Entry 1JEQ (X-ray diffraction, 2.70 A resolution); this record covers chains A and B.

== Chain A ==
Protein: KU70
From: Homo sapiens
UniProt: P12956 (KU70_HUMAN); residues 1-609 here correspond to UniProt positions 0-608 (UniProt number = residue number - 1)
Sequence (609 residues; row label = number of the first residue in the row):
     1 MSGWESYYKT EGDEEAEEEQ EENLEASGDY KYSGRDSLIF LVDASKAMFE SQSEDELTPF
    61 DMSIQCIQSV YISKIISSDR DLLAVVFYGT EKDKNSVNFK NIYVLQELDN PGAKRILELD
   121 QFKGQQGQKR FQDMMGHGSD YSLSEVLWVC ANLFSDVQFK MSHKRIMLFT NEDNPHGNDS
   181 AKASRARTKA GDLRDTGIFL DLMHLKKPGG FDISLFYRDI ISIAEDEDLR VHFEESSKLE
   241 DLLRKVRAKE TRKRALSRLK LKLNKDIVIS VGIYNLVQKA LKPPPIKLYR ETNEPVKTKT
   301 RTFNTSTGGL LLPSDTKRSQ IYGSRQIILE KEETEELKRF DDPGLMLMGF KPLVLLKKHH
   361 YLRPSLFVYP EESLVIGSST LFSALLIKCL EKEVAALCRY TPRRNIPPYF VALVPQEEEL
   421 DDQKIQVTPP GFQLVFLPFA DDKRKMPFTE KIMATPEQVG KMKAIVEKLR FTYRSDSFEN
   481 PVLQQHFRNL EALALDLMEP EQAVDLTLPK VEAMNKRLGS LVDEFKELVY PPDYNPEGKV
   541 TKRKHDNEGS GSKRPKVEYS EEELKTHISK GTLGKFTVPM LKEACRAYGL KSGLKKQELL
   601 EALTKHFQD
Unresolved in the structure: 1-34, 224-230, 539-558

== Chain B ==
Protein: KU80
From: Homo sapiens
UniProt: P13010 (KU86_HUMAN); residues 1-565 here correspond to UniProt positions 0-564 (UniProt number = residue number - 1)
Sequence (565 residues; row label = number of the first residue in the row):
     1 MVRSGNKAAV VLCMDVGFTM SNSIPGIESP FEQAKKVITM FVQRQVFAEN KDEIALVLFG
    61 TDGTDNPLSG GDQYQNITVH RHLMLPDFDL LEDIESKIQP GSQQADFLDA LIVSMDVIQH
   121 ETIGKKFEKR HIEIFTDLSS RFSKSQLDII IHSLKKCDIS LQFFLPFSLG KEDGSGDRGD
   181 GPFRLGGHGP SFPLKGITEQ QKEGLEIVKM VMISLEGEDG LDEIYSFSES LRKLCVFKKI
   241 ERHSIHWPCR LTIGSNLSIR IAAYKSILQE RVKKTWTVVD AKTLKKEDIQ KETVYCLNDD
   301 DETEVLKEDI IQGFRYGSDI VPFSKVDEEQ MKYKSEGKCF SVLGFCKSSQ VQRRFFMGNQ
   361 VLKVFAARDD EAAAVALSSL IHALDDLDMV AIVRYAYDKR ANPQVGVAFP HIKHNYECLV
   421 YVQLPFMEDL RQYMFSSLKN SKKYAPTEAQ LNAVDALIDS MSLAKKDEKT DTLEDLFPTT
   481 KIPNPRFQRL FQCLLHRALH PREPLPPIQQ HIWNMLNPPA EVTTKSQIPL SKIKTLFPLI
   541 EAKKKDQVTA QEIFQDNHED GPTAK
Unresolved in the structure: 1-5, 170-181, 190-191, 324-326, 543-565

== Interface between chain A and chain B ==
Residue-residue contacts (389; chain A residue first):
  Ile-75(A) with Tyr-316(B), hydrophobic; Gly-317(B)
  Pro-111(A) with Gly-317(B); Ser-318(B), hydrogen bond (backbone-backbone)
  Gly-112(A) with Asp-319(B)
  Ala-113(A) with Tyr-316(B), hydrophobic; Asp-319(B), hydrogen bond (backbone-side chain)
  Phe-233(A) with Met-434(B), hydrophobic
  Arg-247(A) with Gln-432(B)
  Ala-248(A) with Met-434(B)
  Lys-249(A) with Met-434(B)
  Thr-251(A) with Tyr-433(B)
  Lys-253(A) with Met-434(B); Phe-435(B)
  Arg-254(A) with Tyr-433(B)
  Asn-264(A) with Leu-530(B)
  Asp-266(A) with Lys-534(B), salt bridge
  Ile-267(A) with Leu-530(B); Lys-534(B)
  Val-268(A) with Leu-539(B)
  Tyr-274(A) with Phe-435(B), hydrophobic
  Asn-275(A) with Arg-431(B)
  Leu-276(A) with Asp-429(B); Leu-430(B); Arg-431(B), hydrogen bond (backbone-backbone); Tyr-433(B), hydrophobic
  Val-277(A) with Arg-354(B); Met-357(B), hydrophobic; Asp-429(B)
  Gln-278(A) with Asp-429(B), hydrogen bond (backbone-backbone); Arg-431(B)
  Lys-279(A) with Met-357(B); Asp-429(B)
  Ala-280(A) with Glu-428(B); Asp-429(B), hydrogen bond (backbone-side chain)
  Pro-283(A) with Phe-314(B)
  Pro-284(A) with Phe-314(B)
  Pro-285(A) with Gly-313(B); Phe-314(B)
  Ile-286(A) with Ile-311(B); Gln-312(B); Gly-313(B), hydrogen bond (backbone-backbone); Arg-315(B)
  Lys-287(A) with Tyr-295(B), hydrogen bond; Ile-311(B)
  Leu-288(A) with Ile-310(B); Ile-311(B), hydrogen bond (backbone-backbone); Ile-320(B), hydrophobic
  Tyr-289(A) with Leu-297(B), hydrophobic; Val-305(B), hydrophobic
  Arg-290(A) with Glu-308(B); Asp-309(B), hydrogen bond (backbone-backbone); Ile-311(B)
  Asn-293(A) with Ile-311(B)
  Glu-294(A) with Leu-297(B)
  Pro-295(A) with Asn-298(B)
  Val-296(A) with Tyr-295(B), hydrophobic; Cys-296(B)
  Lys-297(A) with Tyr-295(B); Cys-296(B), hydrogen bond (backbone-backbone); Asn-298(B)
  Thr-298(A) with Thr-293(B); Val-294(B); Tyr-295(B)
  Lys-299(A) with Thr-293(B); Val-294(B), hydrogen bond (backbone-backbone); Glu-302(B), salt bridge
  Arg-301(A) with Gln-290(B); Lys-291(B); Glu-292(B), hydrogen bond (backbone-backbone)
  Thr-302(A) with Ile-289(B); Gln-290(B); Lys-291(B)
  Phe-303(A) with Asp-288(B); Ile-289(B); Gln-290(B), hydrogen bond (backbone-backbone); Glu-292(B)
  Asn-304(A) with Asp-280(B), hydrogen bond; Asp-288(B)
  Thr-305(A) with Glu-287(B); Asp-288(B), hydrogen bond (backbone-backbone)
  Leu-311(A) with Ile-289(B), hydrophobic
  Asp-315(A) with Asp-280(B); Ala-281(B), hydrogen bond (backbone-backbone)
  Thr-316(A) with Val-278(B); Val-279(B); Ala-281(B)
  Lys-317(A) with Thr-277(B); Val-278(B); Val-279(B), hydrogen bond (backbone-backbone); Ala-281(B), hydrogen bond (side chain-backbone)
  Arg-318(A) with Trp-276(B); Thr-277(B); Val-278(B)
  Ser-319(A) with Thr-275(B); Trp-276(B); Thr-277(B), hydrogen bond (backbone-backbone); Val-279(B)
  Gln-320(A) with Lys-274(B); Thr-275(B); Trp-276(B); Leu-494(B)
  Ile-321(A) with Lys-274(B), hydrogen bond (backbone-side chain)
  Tyr-322(A) with Val-46(B); Phe-47(B); Phe-88(B); Lys-274(B); Leu-494(B)
  Arg-325(A) with Phe-88(B); Ala-498(B), hydrogen bond (side chain-backbone)
  Gln-326(A) with Leu-284(B), hydrogen bond (side chain-backbone)
  Ile-327(A) with Trp-276(B); Leu-494(B); Arg-497(B)
  Ile-328(A) with Leu-284(B), hydrophobic; Arg-497(B), hydrogen bond (backbone-side chain)
  Leu-329(A) with Trp-276(B), hydrophobic; Arg-497(B); Leu-505(B), hydrophobic
  Glu-333(A) with Arg-497(B), salt bridge; Leu-505(B)
  Thr-334(A) with Trp-276(B)
  Glu-336(A) with Leu-505(B)
  Leu-337(A) with Arg-489(B); Leu-490(B), hydrophobic; Cys-493(B), hydrophobic
  Lys-338(A) with Arg-486(B)
  Arg-339(A) with Ile-508(B)
  Phe-340(A) with Pro-485(B); Arg-489(B); Ile-508(B), hydrophobic; Trp-513(B)
  Asp-341(A) with Trp-513(B)
  Leu-347(A) with Met-461(B), hydrophobic
  Met-348(A) with Leu-463(B); Phe-477(B), hydrophobic; Leu-516(B); Asn-517(B); Pro-518(B); Val-522(B)
  Gly-349(A) with Met-461(B); Leu-463(B)
  Phe-350(A) with Ile-458(B), hydrophobic; Met-461(B), hydrogen bond (backbone-backbone); Ser-462(B); Leu-463(B), hydrogen bond (backbone-backbone)
  Lys-351(A) with Asp-475(B), salt bridge; Phe-477(B), hydrogen bond (side chain-backbone)
  Pro-352(A) with Ala-464(B); Leu-473(B), hydrophobic
  Leu-355(A) with Asp-475(B)
  Lys-357(A) with Arg-353(B), hydrogen bond (backbone-side chain)
  Lys-358(A) with Ser-348(B), hydrogen bond; Arg-353(B); Phe-356(B)
  His-359(A) with Ile-267(B); Val-361(B); His-411(B); Val-420(B)
  His-360(A) with Arg-353(B), hydrogen bond (backbone-side chain)
  Tyr-361(A) with Ile-267(B); Arg-353(B); Phe-356(B), hydrophobic; Met-357(B), hydrogen bond (side chain-backbone); Gly-358(B), hydrogen bond (side chain-backbone); Gln-360(B); Val-361(B); Val-422(B), hydrophobic
  Leu-362(A) with Gln-269(B); Asn-359(B)
  Pro-364(A) with Phe-356(B); Gly-358(B)
  Phe-367(A) with Phe-435(B), hydrophobic
  Tyr-369(A) with Phe-435(B), hydrophobic; Ser-436(B), hydrogen bond (side chain-backbone); Leu-438(B)
  Glu-372(A) with Tyr-444(B)
  Ser-373(A) with Ala-542(B)
  Leu-374(A) with Glu-541(B); Ala-542(B), hydrogen bond (backbone-backbone)
  Val-375(A) with Leu-539(B), hydrophobic; Ile-540(B)
  Ile-376(A) with Pro-538(B); Leu-539(B); Ile-540(B), hydrogen bond (backbone-backbone)
  Gly-377(A) with Pro-538(B); Leu-539(B)
  Ser-378(A) with Leu-539(B)
  Ser-379(A) with Tyr-444(B)
  Thr-380(A) with Tyr-444(B), hydrogen bond (side chain-backbone); Gln-450(B)
  Leu-381(A) with Phe-537(B), hydrophobic
  Phe-382(A) with Leu-438(B), hydrophobic
  Ser-383(A) with Leu-438(B); Pro-446(B)
  Ala-384(A) with Val-454(B), hydrophobic; Phe-537(B), hydrophobic
  Leu-385(A) with Val-454(B), hydrophobic
  Lys-388(A) with Leu-451(B); Val-454(B); Asp-455(B), salt bridge; Ile-458(B)
  Lys-392(A) with Asp-455(B), salt bridge; Ile-458(B); Asp-459(B), salt bridge
  Val-394(A) with Ile-458(B), hydrophobic
  Leu-397(A) with Leu-463(B), hydrophobic; Phe-477(B), hydrophobic
  Arg-399(A) with Trp-513(B); Leu-516(B), hydrogen bond (side chain-backbone); Asn-517(B), hydrogen bond
  Pro-407(A) with Arg-486(B)
  Tyr-409(A) with Gln-269(B), hydrogen bond; Asn-484(B)
  Phe-410(A) with Phe-477(B), hydrophobic; Thr-479(B); Leu-516(B)
  Gln-416(A) with Arg-354(B)
  Glu-418(A) with Ser-437(B), hydrogen bond
  Gln-426(A) with Met-434(B); Phe-435(B), hydrogen bond (side chain-backbone)
  Val-427(A) with Arg-354(B), hydrogen bond (backbone-side chain)
  Thr-428(A) with Arg-354(B), hydrogen bond
  Pro-429(A) with Phe-435(B), hydrophobic
  Pro-430(A) with Ser-436(B); Ser-437(B)
  Gln-433(A) with Arg-353(B); Arg-354(B)
  Val-435(A) with Arg-353(B)
  Leu-437(A) with Thr-479(B)
  Pro-438(A) with Thr-479(B); Thr-480(B)
  Phe-439(A) with Ile-482(B); Pro-483(B); Asn-484(B); Pro-485(B)
  Ala-440(A) with Leu-234(B), hydrophobic; Thr-480(B); Lys-481(B); Ile-482(B), hydrogen bond (backbone-backbone)
  Asp-441(A) with Arg-44(B), salt bridge; Leu-234(B); Glu-270(B); Pro-483(B); Asn-484(B), hydrogen bond (side chain-backbone); Phe-487(B)
  Asp-442(A) with Ser-266(B); Ile-267(B); Leu-268(B), hydrogen bond (backbone-backbone); Gln-269(B); Glu-270(B), hydrogen bond (side chain-backbone)
  Lys-443(A) with Ser-266(B); Thr-480(B), hydrogen bond
  Arg-444(A) with Lys-265(B); Ser-266(B), hydrogen bond (backbone-backbone); Leu-268(B), hydrogen bond (side chain-backbone); Glu-270(B), salt bridge
  Met-446(A) with Tyr-264(B), hydrophobic; Lys-363(B); Phe-365(B), hydrophobic
  Pro-447(A) with His-243(B)
  Lys-451(A) with Ile-412(B); Lys-413(B), hydrogen bond (side chain-backbone); His-414(B); Asn-415(B); Glu-417(B), salt bridge
  Ile-452(A) with Glu-371(B)
  Met-453(A) with Ser-378(B); His-382(B); Glu-417(B)
  Ala-454(A) with Val-375(B); Ser-378(B), hydrogen bond (backbone-side chain); Ser-379(B)
  Gln-458(A) with Val-375(B); Ser-379(B)
  Val-459(A) with His-382(B); Ala-383(B)
  Met-462(A) with Leu-257(B), hydrophobic; Ser-379(B); Leu-380(B), hydrophobic; Ala-383(B), hydrophobic
  Lys-463(A) with Ala-383(B); Asp-386(B), salt bridge; Leu-387(B)
  Val-466(A) with Phe-345(B), hydrophobic; Leu-384(B), hydrophobic; Leu-387(B), hydrophobic; Met-389(B), hydrophobic
  Glu-467(A) with Leu-387(B)
  Leu-469(A) with Ile-253(B), hydrophobic; Gly-344(B); Phe-345(B), hydrogen bond (backbone-backbone)
  Arg-470(A) with Phe-345(B); Met-389(B)
  Phe-471(A) with Gly-344(B); Phe-345(B), hydrogen bond (backbone-backbone); Cys-346(B); Gln-350(B); Ile-392(B), hydrophobic
  Thr-472(A) with Gln-350(B)
  Tyr-473(A) with Cys-346(B), hydrophobic; Gln-350(B), hydrogen bond (backbone-side chain); Val-351(B), hydrophobic; Ile-392(B), hydrophobic; Leu-424(B); Pro-425(B)
  Ser-475(A) with Phe-355(B); Pro-425(B); Leu-430(B)
  Asp-476(A) with Leu-430(B)
  Phe-478(A) with Leu-343(B), hydrophobic; Val-405(B), hydrophobic; Phe-426(B); Met-427(B), hydrogen bond (backbone-backbone)
  Glu-479(A) with Phe-426(B); Glu-428(B)
  Asn-480(A) with Phe-426(B); Glu-428(B), hydrogen bond (backbone-side chain)
  Pro-481(A) with Tyr-333(B), hydrophobic; Phe-426(B)
  Val-482(A) with Tyr-333(B), hydrophobic; Asn-402(B)
  Gln-484(A) with Glu-428(B), hydrogen bond
  Gln-485(A) with Met-331(B); Tyr-333(B)
  His-486(A) with Phe-314(B)
  Phe-487(A) with Tyr-316(B)
  Arg-488(A) with Tyr-316(B)
  Asn-489(A) with Met-331(B), hydrogen bond (side chain-backbone)
  Leu-490(A) with Phe-314(B), hydrophobic; Arg-315(B); Phe-323(B), hydrophobic
  Glu-491(A) with Tyr-316(B), hydrogen bond
  Leu-493(A) with Val-321(B), hydrophobic; Met-331(B), hydrophobic
  Ala-494(A) with Asp-319(B); Val-321(B), hydrophobic
  Asp-505(A) with Tyr-333(B), hydrogen bond; Arg-394(B), salt bridge
  Thr-507(A) with Leu-343(B); Arg-394(B), hydrogen bond; Val-405(B); Phe-426(B)
  Leu-508(A) with Glu-336(B); Leu-343(B); Arg-394(B)
  Pro-509(A) with Ser-341(B); Val-342(B); Leu-343(B), hydrophobic
  Val-511(A) with Ser-255(B)
  Met-514(A) with Gly-254(B); Val-342(B)
  Asn-515(A) with Gly-254(B); Ser-255(B), hydrogen bond; Asn-256(B)
  Val-522(A) with Asn-256(B)
  Phe-525(A) with Leu-257(B), hydrophobic; Ala-376(B); Ser-379(B)
  Lys-526(A) with Asn-256(B), hydrogen bond (side chain-backbone)
  Val-529(A) with Val-375(B), hydrophobic
  Tyr-530(A) with Ser-258(B), hydrogen bond (side chain-backbone); Ile-259(B); Ala-372(B), hydrophobic; Ala-376(B)
  Tyr-534(A) with Asp-370(B), hydrogen bond; Ala-372(B), hydrophobic; Ala-373(B)
  Pro-536(A) with Arg-250(B); Arg-260(B)
  Glu-537(A) with Arg-250(B), salt bridge
  Glu-563(A) with Lys-155(B), salt bridge; Ile-213(B); Ser-214(B), hydrogen bond
  His-567(A) with Met-210(B); Ile-213(B); Ser-214(B), hydrogen bond
  Lys-570(A) with Ile-213(B)
  Gly-571(A) with Glu-206(B)
  Thr-572(A) with Met-210(B); Ile-213(B)
  Lys-575(A) with Glu-206(B)
  Phe-576(A) with Met-210(B), hydrophobic
  Thr-577(A) with Lys-144(B); Leu-147(B)
  Pro-579(A) with Asp-148(B)
  Met-580(A) with Asp-148(B); Ile-151(B), hydrophobic; Met-210(B), hydrophobic
Interface residues without a listed pair, chain A (204 interface residues in all): Ser-73, Ile-76, Asn-110, Lys-114, Ile-116, Arg-252, Leu-263, Ile-269, Lys-282, Thr-300, Ser-314, Arg-363, Pro-370, Ile-387, Cys-389, Glu-391, Pro-408, Phe-436, Phe-448, Thr-449, Ile-465, Leu-483, Pro-500, Leu-518, Pro-531, Thr-566
Interface residues without a listed pair, chain B (200 interface residues in all): Glu-49, Ile-207, Lys-209, Glu-218, Leu-221, Asp-299, Glu-304, Glu-328, Lys-332, Lys-347, Gln-352, Ala-374, Val-390, Pro-403, Phe-409, Tyr-416, Asn-452, Leu-457, Pro-478, Leu-499, Ile-512

== Overview ==
Chain A and chain B form an interface of 204 and 200 residues respectively, with 67 hydrogen bonds and 14 salt
bridges. Polar contacts include Asp-266(A)/Lys-534(B), Lys-299(A)/Glu-302(B) and Glu-333(A)/Arg-497(B).
Here chain A is KU70 and chain B is KU80, both from Homo sapiens. Entry 1JEQ (Crystal Structure of the Ku
Heterodimer) was determined by X-ray diffraction, deposited together with 1JEY.
